Entry 4EX7 (X-ray diffraction, 1.50 A resolution); this record covers chain A.

Chain A:
Molecule: AlnB
From: Streptomyces sp. CM020
UniProt: B6SEG4 (B6SEG4_9ACTO); numbering as in UniProt (aligned over 2-227)
Sequence (237 residues; numbered -9 to 227; the number before each row is that of its first residue; numbers below 1 keep their minus sign (Met-9 is residue -9)):
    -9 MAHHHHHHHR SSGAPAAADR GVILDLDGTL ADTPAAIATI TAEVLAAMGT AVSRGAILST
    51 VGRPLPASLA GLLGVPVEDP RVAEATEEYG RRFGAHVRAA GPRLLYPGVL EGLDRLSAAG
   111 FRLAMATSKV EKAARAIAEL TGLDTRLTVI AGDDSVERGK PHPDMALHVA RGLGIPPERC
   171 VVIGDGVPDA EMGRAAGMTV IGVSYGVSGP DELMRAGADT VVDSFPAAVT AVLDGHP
Not modelled in the structure: -9 to 8, 226-227
Sequence notes: expression tag (-9 to 1)
Metal / ion sites: Mg2+: Asp15, Asp17, Asp175 (together with phosphate ion)
Ligand contacts: boric acid (BO3): Ala32, Leu35, Ala41, Val42, Ser43, Arg44, Ile47
From the paper describing this entry:
  - binding site for phosphate ion: Ser118, Lys150
  - catalytic residues: Asp15, Asp17 (proposed by the authors, not directly observed)
  - mutagenesis - D15A, Y79A, K119A, K119R: decreased catalytic activity
  - mutagenesis - D15N, D17A: abolished catalytic activity

Summary:
Chain A binds boric acid. Asp15, Asp17 and Asp175 coordinate Mg2+. The paper reports catalytic residues Asp15
and Asp17; D15A, Y79A and K119A, among others, reduce catalytic activity; 6 substitutions were tested in all.
Chain A is AlnB (Streptomyces sp. CM020); the structure, Crystal structure of the alnumycin P phosphatase in
complex with free phosphate, was determined by X-ray diffraction together with 4EX6, 4EX8 and 4EX9 from the
same study.
